Entry 5WG7 (X-ray diffraction, 1.45 A resolution); this record covers chain A.

# Chain A
Molecule: Carbonic anhydrase 2
From: Homo sapiens
Notes: EC 4.2.1.1
Reference sequence: P00918 (CAH2_HUMAN); the author numbering skips numbers that UniProt does not, so the offset changes along the chain: 4-125 = UniProt 4-125; 127-261 = UniProt 126-260
Sequence (257 residues; numbered 4 to 261; 1 number in that range is skipped by the numbering (no residue carries it; nothing is unmodelled there); the number before each row is that of its first residue):
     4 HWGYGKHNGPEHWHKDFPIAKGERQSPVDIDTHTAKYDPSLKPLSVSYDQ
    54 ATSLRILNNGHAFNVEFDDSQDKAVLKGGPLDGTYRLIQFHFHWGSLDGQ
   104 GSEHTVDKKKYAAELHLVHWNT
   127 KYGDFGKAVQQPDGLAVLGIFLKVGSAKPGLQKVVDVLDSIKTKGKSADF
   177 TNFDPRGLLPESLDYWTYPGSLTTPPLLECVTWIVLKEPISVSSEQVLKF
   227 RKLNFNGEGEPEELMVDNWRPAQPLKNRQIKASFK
Metal / ion sites: Zn2+: His-94, His-96, His-119
Small-molecule neighbours:
  - Acesulfame (AUD), molecule 1: Gly-6, Tyr-7, Gly-8, His-10, Asn-11, Phe-231, Glu-239
  - Acesulfame (AUD), molecule 2: Gln-92, His-94, His-119, Val-121, Phe-131, Leu-141, Val-143, Leu-198, Thr-199, Thr-200, Val-207, Trp-209
  - Acesulfame (AUD), molecule 3: Gly-102, Lys-111, Lys-112, Lys-113
  - Acesulfame (AUD), molecule 4: Phe-131, Val-135, Leu-198, Thr-200, Pro-201, Pro-202, Leu-204
  - Acesulfame (AUD), molecule 5: Leu-164, Asp-165, Lys-168, Lys-225, Lys-228, Leu-229
UniProt features mapped onto this chain:
  - active site: His-64 (Proton donor/acceptor)
  - binding site (Zn(2+)): His-94, His-96, His-119
  - binding site (substrate): Thr-199, Thr-200
  - site: Tyr-7 (Fine-tunes the proton-transfer properties of H-64), Asn-62 (Fine-tunes the proton-transfer properties of H-64), Asn-67 (Fine-tunes the proton-transfer properties of H-64), Gln-92 (Involved in the binding of some activators, including histamine and L-histidine)
  - modified residue (Phosphoserine): Ser-166, Ser-173

# Overview
Bound to chain A: 5 copies of Acesulfame. The Zn2+ site is built by His-94, His-96 and His-119. From UniProt:
active-site residue His-64, 3 Zn2+-binding residues and substrate-binding residues Thr-199 and Thr-200.
Chain A is Carbonic anhydrase 2 (Homo sapiens); the structure, Human Carbonic Anhydrase II complexed with
AceK, was determined by X-ray diffraction together with 5WGP from the same study.
